6VWZ - chains A and B; structure by X-ray diffraction, 2.49 A resolution.

== Chain A (and B) ==
Molecule: Carbon monoxide dehydrogenase
Source organism: Desulfovibrio vulgaris (strain Hildenborough / ATCC 29579 / DSM 644 / NCIMB 8303)
Notes: EC 1.2.7.4; chain B of this document is another copy of the same molecule, construct and numbering; everything in this record applies to it too
UniProt: Q72A99 (Q72A99_DESVH); numbering as in UniProt (aligned over 1-629)
Sequence (629 residues; numbered 1 to 629; the number before each row is that of its first residue):
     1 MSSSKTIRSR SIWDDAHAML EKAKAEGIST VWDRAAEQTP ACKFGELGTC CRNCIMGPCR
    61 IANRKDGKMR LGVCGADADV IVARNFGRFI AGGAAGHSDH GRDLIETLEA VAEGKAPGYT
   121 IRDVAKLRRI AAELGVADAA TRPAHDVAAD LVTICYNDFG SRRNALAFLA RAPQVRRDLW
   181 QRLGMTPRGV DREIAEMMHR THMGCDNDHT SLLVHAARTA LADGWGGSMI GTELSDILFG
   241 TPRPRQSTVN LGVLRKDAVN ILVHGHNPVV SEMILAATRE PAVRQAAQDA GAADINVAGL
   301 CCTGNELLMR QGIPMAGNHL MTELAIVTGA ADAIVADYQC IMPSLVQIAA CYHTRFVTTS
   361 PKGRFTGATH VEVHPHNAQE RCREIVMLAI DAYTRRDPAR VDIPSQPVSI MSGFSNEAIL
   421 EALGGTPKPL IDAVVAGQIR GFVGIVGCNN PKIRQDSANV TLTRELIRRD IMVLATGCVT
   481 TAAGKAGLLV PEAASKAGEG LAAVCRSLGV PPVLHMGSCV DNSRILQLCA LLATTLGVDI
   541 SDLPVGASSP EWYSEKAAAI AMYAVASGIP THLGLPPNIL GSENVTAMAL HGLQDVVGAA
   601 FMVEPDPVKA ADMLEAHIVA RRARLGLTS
Disordered / not traced: 1-4 (chain B: 1-3)
Sequence notes: engineered mutation Gly-45 (Cys in Q72A99), Cys-50 (Thr in Q72A99)
Metal / ion sites: 4Fe-4S cluster Fe site 1: Cys-42, Cys-50 (shared with Cys-42(B), Cys-50(B) of chain B); 4Fe-4S cluster Fe site 2: Cys-51, Cys-54, Cys-59, Cys-74; Fe(4)-Ni(1)-S(4) cluster, oxidized Ni: His-266, Cys-302, Cys-340, Cys-448, Cys-478
Residues lining bound ligands:
  - Fe(4)-Ni(1)-S(4) cluster, oxidized (CUV): His-266, Cys-301, Cys-302, Asn-305, His-319, Cys-340, Val-446, Gly-447, Cys-448, Gly-477, Cys-478, Cys-519, Tyr-553, Ser-554, Lys-556, Ala-557
  - 4Fe-4S cluster (SF4), molecule 1: Cys-42, Phe-44, Gly-45, Cys-50, Arg-52, Arg-60
  - 4Fe-4S cluster (SF4), molecule 2: Cys-51, Arg-52, Asn-53, Cys-54, Met-56, Gly-57, Pro-58, Cys-59, Gly-72, Val-73, Cys-74, Ala-76, Ile-81, Arg-84, Met-203
Reported in the primary citation:
  - mutagenesis - C45G/T50C: unchanged catalytic activity on NiCl2
  - mutagenesis - C45G/T50C: unchanged catalytic activity on short-term exposure to O2
  - mutagenesis - C45G/T50C: decreased catalytic activity on aerobic purification
  - mutagenesis - C45G/T50C: decreased catalytic activity on air
  - mutagenesis - C45G/T50C: decreased catalytic activity on long-term O2 exposure

== Chain A / chain B interface ==
Contacting residue pairs - 197 pairs, chain A then chain B:
  Val-31(A) / Val-73(B)
  Arg-34(A) / Gly-72(B)  hydrogen bond (side chain-backbone)
  Arg-34(A) / Val-73(B)  hydrogen bond (side chain-backbone)
  Arg-34(A) / Cys-74(B)
  Arg-34(A) / Gly-75(B)
  Ala-35(A) / Val-73(B)  hydrophobic
  Glu-37(A) / Lys-68(B)
  Glu-37(A) / Met-69(B)  hydrogen bond (side chain-backbone)
  Gln-38(A) / Cys-59(B)
  Gln-38(A) / Arg-60(B)  hydrogen bond (side chain-backbone)
  Gln-38(A) / Met-69(B)
  Gln-38(A) / Leu-71(B)  hydrogen bond (side chain-backbone)
  Gln-38(A) / Val-73(B)
  Pro-40(A) / Arg-60(B)  hydrogen bond (backbone-side chain)
  Ala-41(A) / Pro-58(B)
  Cys-42(A) / Pro-58(B)
  Gly-45(A) / Pro-58(B)
  Glu-46(A) / Pro-58(B)
  Cys-50(A) / Arg-52(B)  hydrogen bond (backbone-side chain)
  Arg-52(A) / Cys-50(B)  hydrogen bond (side chain-backbone)
  Arg-52(A) / Arg-52(B)
  Arg-52(A) / Phe-89(B)
  Asn-53(A) / Phe-89(B)
  Asn-53(A) / Glu-555(B)
  Cys-54(A) / Phe-89(B)  hydrophobic
  Cys-54(A) / Tyr-553(B)
  Ile-55(A) / Asn-450(B)  hydrogen bond (backbone-side chain)
  Ile-55(A) / Lys-452(B)  hydrogen bond (backbone-side chain)
  Ile-55(A) / Trp-552(B)
  Ile-55(A) / Tyr-553(B)  hydrogen bond (backbone-backbone)
  Ile-55(A) / Leu-575(B)  hydrophobic
  Ile-55(A) / Asn-578(B)
  Met-56(A) / His-319(B)
  Met-56(A) / Pro-451(B)
  Met-56(A) / Lys-452(B)
  Met-56(A) / Tyr-553(B)  hydrophobic
  Gly-57(A) / Lys-452(B)  hydrogen bond (backbone-side chain)
  Pro-58(A) / Ala-41(B)
  Pro-58(A) / Gly-45(B)
  Pro-58(A) / Glu-46(B)
  Cys-59(A) / Gln-38(B)
  Arg-60(A) / Gln-38(B)  hydrogen bond (backbone-side chain)
  Arg-60(A) / Pro-40(B)  hydrogen bond (side chain-backbone)
  Arg-60(A) / Ala-41(B)
  Arg-60(A) / Cys-42(B)
  Lys-68(A) / Glu-37(B)
  Met-69(A) / Glu-37(B)  hydrogen bond (backbone-side chain)
  Met-69(A) / Gln-38(B)
  Leu-71(A) / Gln-38(B)  hydrogen bond (backbone-side chain)
  Gly-72(A) / Arg-34(B)  hydrogen bond (backbone-side chain)
  Val-73(A) / Val-31(B)
  Val-73(A) / Arg-34(B)  hydrogen bond (backbone-side chain)
  Val-73(A) / Ala-35(B)  hydrophobic
  Val-73(A) / Gln-38(B)
  Cys-74(A) / Arg-34(B)
  Cys-74(A) / Met-342(B)
  Cys-74(A) / Pro-343(B)
  Cys-74(A) / Ser-344(B)
  Gly-75(A) / Arg-34(B)
  Gly-75(A) / Pro-343(B)
  Ala-76(A) / Pro-343(B)
  Asn-85(A) / Arg-52(B)
  Arg-88(A) / Gly-92(B)
  Arg-88(A) / Met-198(B)
  Arg-88(A) / Glu-555(B)  salt bridge
  Phe-89(A) / Arg-52(B)
  Phe-89(A) / Asn-53(B)
  Phe-89(A) / Cys-54(B)  hydrophobic
  Gly-92(A) / Arg-88(B)
  Gly-92(A) / Met-198(B)
  Gly-92(A) / His-202(B)
  Ala-95(A) / Ala-195(B)
  Ala-95(A) / Met-198(B)  hydrophobic
  Ala-95(A) / His-199(B)
  Gly-96(A) / His-199(B)
  Asp-99(A) / Glu-196(B)
  Asp-99(A) / His-199(B)  salt bridge
  Arg-102(A) / Ser-161(B)  hydrogen bond
  Arg-102(A) / Arg-192(B)
  Glu-106(A) / Arg-192(B)  salt bridge
  Glu-109(A) / Arg-162(B)  salt bridge
  Thr-153(A) / Arg-162(B)  hydrogen bond
  Tyr-156(A) / Ser-161(B)
  Tyr-156(A) / Arg-162(B)
  Phe-159(A) / Phe-159(B)
  Phe-159(A) / Gly-160(B)
  Phe-159(A) / Ser-161(B)
  Gly-160(A) / Phe-159(B)
  Ser-161(A) / Arg-102(B)  hydrogen bond
  Ser-161(A) / Tyr-156(B)
  Ser-161(A) / Phe-159(B)
  Arg-162(A) / Glu-109(B)  salt bridge
  Arg-162(A) / Thr-153(B)  hydrogen bond
  Arg-162(A) / Tyr-156(B)
  Asp-191(A) / Asp-191(B)
  Asp-191(A) / Arg-192(B)
  Asp-191(A) / Ala-195(B)
  Arg-192(A) / Arg-102(B)
  Arg-192(A) / Glu-106(B)  salt bridge
  Arg-192(A) / Asp-191(B)
  Ala-195(A) / Ala-95(B)
  Ala-195(A) / Asp-191(B)
  Glu-196(A) / Asp-99(B)
  Glu-196(A) / Lys-362(B)
  Met-198(A) / Arg-88(B)
  Met-198(A) / Gly-92(B)
  Met-198(A) / Ala-95(B)  hydrophobic
  Met-198(A) / Met-198(B)  hydrophobic
  His-199(A) / Ala-95(B)
  His-199(A) / Gly-96(B)
  His-199(A) / Asp-99(B)  salt bridge
  His-199(A) / Tyr-338(B)
  His-199(A) / Gln-339(B)  hydrogen bond
  His-199(A) / Lys-362(B)
  Arg-200(A) / Pro-361(B)  hydrogen bond (side chain-backbone)
  Arg-200(A) / Lys-362(B)
  His-202(A) / Gly-92(B)
  His-202(A) / Ser-554(B)
  His-202(A) / Glu-555(B)  salt bridge
  His-202(A) / Lys-556(B)
  Met-203(A) / His-319(B)
  Met-203(A) / Gln-339(B)
  Met-203(A) / Cys-340(B)  hydrogen bond (backbone-backbone)
  Met-203(A) / Met-342(B)  hydrophobic
  Met-203(A) / Tyr-553(B)
  Gly-204(A) / Tyr-338(B)
  Gly-204(A) / Gln-339(B)  hydrogen bond (backbone-backbone)
  Gly-204(A) / Cys-340(B)  hydrogen bond (backbone-backbone)
  Gly-204(A) / Ile-341(B)  hydrogen bond (backbone-backbone)
  Gly-204(A) / Phe-365(B)
  Cys-205(A) / Tyr-338(B)  hydrophobic
  Cys-205(A) / Gln-339(B)
  Cys-205(A) / Lys-362(B)  hydrogen bond (side chain-backbone)
  Cys-205(A) / Gly-363(B)
  Cys-205(A) / Arg-364(B)
  Cys-205(A) / Phe-365(B)
  Asp-206(A) / Lys-362(B)  hydrogen bond (backbone-backbone)
  Asp-206(A) / Arg-364(B)
  Asn-207(A) / Pro-343(B)
  Asn-207(A) / Arg-364(B)  hydrogen bond (backbone-backbone)
  Asn-207(A) / Phe-365(B)
  Asn-207(A) / Thr-366(B)
  Asp-208(A) / Arg-364(B)  hydrogen bond (backbone-backbone)
  Asp-208(A) / Thr-366(B)  hydrogen bond
  Ser-211(A) / Arg-364(B)
  His-319(A) / Met-56(B)
  His-319(A) / Met-203(B)
  Tyr-338(A) / His-199(B)
  Tyr-338(A) / Gly-204(B)
  Tyr-338(A) / Cys-205(B)  hydrophobic
  Gln-339(A) / His-199(B)  hydrogen bond
  Gln-339(A) / Met-203(B)
  Gln-339(A) / Gly-204(B)  hydrogen bond (backbone-backbone)
  Gln-339(A) / Cys-205(B)
  Cys-340(A) / Met-203(B)  hydrogen bond (backbone-backbone)
  Cys-340(A) / Gly-204(B)  hydrogen bond (backbone-backbone)
  Ile-341(A) / Gly-204(B)  hydrogen bond (backbone-backbone)
  Met-342(A) / Cys-74(B)
  Met-342(A) / Met-203(B)  hydrophobic
  Pro-343(A) / Cys-74(B)
  Pro-343(A) / Gly-75(B)
  Pro-343(A) / Ala-76(B)
  Pro-343(A) / Asn-207(B)
  Ser-344(A) / Cys-74(B)
  Pro-361(A) / Arg-200(B)  hydrogen bond (backbone-side chain)
  Lys-362(A) / Glu-196(B)
  Lys-362(A) / His-199(B)
  Lys-362(A) / Arg-200(B)
  Lys-362(A) / Cys-205(B)  hydrogen bond (backbone-side chain)
  Lys-362(A) / Asp-206(B)  hydrogen bond (backbone-backbone)
  Gly-363(A) / Cys-205(B)
  Arg-364(A) / Cys-205(B)
  Arg-364(A) / Asp-206(B)
  Arg-364(A) / Asn-207(B)  hydrogen bond (backbone-backbone)
  Arg-364(A) / Asp-208(B)  hydrogen bond (backbone-backbone)
  Arg-364(A) / Ser-211(B)
  Phe-365(A) / Gly-204(B)
  Phe-365(A) / Cys-205(B)
  Phe-365(A) / Asn-207(B)
  Thr-366(A) / Asn-207(B)
  Thr-366(A) / Asp-208(B)  hydrogen bond
  Asn-450(A) / Ile-55(B)  hydrogen bond (side chain-backbone)
  Pro-451(A) / Met-56(B)
  Lys-452(A) / Ile-55(B)  hydrogen bond (side chain-backbone)
  Lys-452(A) / Gly-57(B)  hydrogen bond (side chain-backbone)
  Trp-552(A) / Ile-55(B)
  Tyr-553(A) / Cys-54(B)
  Tyr-553(A) / Ile-55(B)  hydrogen bond (backbone-backbone)
  Tyr-553(A) / Met-56(B)  hydrophobic
  Tyr-553(A) / Met-203(B)
  Ser-554(A) / His-202(B)
  Glu-555(A) / Asn-53(B)
  Glu-555(A) / Arg-88(B)  salt bridge
  Glu-555(A) / His-202(B)  salt bridge
  Lys-556(A) / His-202(B)
  Leu-575(A) / Ile-55(B)  hydrophobic
  Asn-578(A) / Ile-55(B)
Other interface residues (no listed pair), chain A (90 interface residues in all): Cys-51, Arg-70, Ala-91, Gly-93, Val-152, Ile-194, Pro-576
Other interface residues (no listed pair), chain B (90 interface residues in all): Cys-51, Arg-70, Asn-85, Ala-91, Gly-93, Val-152, Ile-194, Pro-576

== In short ==
Chain A and chain B each contribute 90 residues to their interface; the contacts include 48 hydrogen bonds and
10 salt bridges. Among the polar pairs are Arg-88(A)/Glu-555(B), Asp-99(A)/His-199(B) and
Glu-106(A)/Arg-192(B). The paper reports that C45G/T50C of chain A reduce catalytic activity on aerobic
purification; C45G/T50C of chain A reduce catalytic activity on air.
Chain A and chain B are both Carbon monoxide dehydrogenase (Desulfovibrio vulgaris (strain Hildenborough /
ATCC 29579 / DSM 644 / NCIMB 8303)); the structure, Crystal structure of air-exposed C45G/T50C D. vulgaris
carbon monoxide dehydrogenase (20 minute air exposure), was determined by X-ray diffraction, deposited
together with 6VWY, 6VX0 and 6VX1.
